6P8T - chains A and C of the 4 polymer chains in the assembly; structure by X-ray diffraction, 3.15 A resolution.

# Chain A
Protein: Phenylalanine--tRNA ligase beta subunit
Source organism: Acinetobacter baumannii (strain ATCC 19606 / DSM 30007 / CIP 70.34 / JCM 6841 / NBRC 109757 / NCIMB 12457 / NCTC 12156 / 81)
Notes: EC 6.1.1.20
UniProt: D0CA71 (D0CA71_ACIB2); residue numbers follow UniProt; this construct covers 1-793
Chain sequence (793 residues; numbered 1 to 793; the number before each row is that of its first residue):
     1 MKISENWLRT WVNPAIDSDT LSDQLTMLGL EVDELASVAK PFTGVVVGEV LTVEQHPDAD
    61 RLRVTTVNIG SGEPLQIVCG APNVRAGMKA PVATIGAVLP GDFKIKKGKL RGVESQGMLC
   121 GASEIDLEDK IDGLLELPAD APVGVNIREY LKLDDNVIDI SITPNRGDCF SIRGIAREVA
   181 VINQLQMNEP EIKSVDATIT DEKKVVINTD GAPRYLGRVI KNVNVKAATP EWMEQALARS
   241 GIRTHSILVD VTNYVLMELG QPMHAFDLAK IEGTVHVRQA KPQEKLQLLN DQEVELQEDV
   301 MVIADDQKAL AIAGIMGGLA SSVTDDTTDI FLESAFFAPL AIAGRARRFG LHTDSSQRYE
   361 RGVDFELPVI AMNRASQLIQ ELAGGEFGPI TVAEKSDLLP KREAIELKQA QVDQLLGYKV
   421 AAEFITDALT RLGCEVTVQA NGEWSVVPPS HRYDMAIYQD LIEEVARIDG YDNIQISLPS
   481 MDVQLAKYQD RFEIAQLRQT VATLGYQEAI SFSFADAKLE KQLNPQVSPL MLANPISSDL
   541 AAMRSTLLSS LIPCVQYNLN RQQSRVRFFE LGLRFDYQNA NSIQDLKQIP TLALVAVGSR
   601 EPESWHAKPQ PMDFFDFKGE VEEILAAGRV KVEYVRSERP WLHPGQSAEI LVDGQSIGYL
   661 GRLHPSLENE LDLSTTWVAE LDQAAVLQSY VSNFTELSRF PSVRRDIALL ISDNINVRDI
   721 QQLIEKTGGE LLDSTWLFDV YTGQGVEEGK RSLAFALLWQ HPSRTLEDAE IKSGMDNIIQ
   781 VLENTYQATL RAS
Unresolved in the structure: 793
Bound ions: Mg2+: Glu-463 (shared with Glu-255(C) of chain C)

# Chain C
Protein: Phenylalanine--tRNA ligase alpha subunit
Source organism: Acinetobacter baumannii (strain ATCC 19606 / DSM 30007 / CIP 70.34 / JCM 6841 / NBRC 109757 / NCIMB 12457 / NCTC 12156 / 81)
Notes: EC 6.1.1.20
UniProt: D0CA72 (D0CA72_ACIB2); residues 5-330 here correspond to UniProt positions 1-326 (UniProt number = residue number - 4)
Chain sequence (330 residues; each row starts with the number of its first residue):
     1 MRVTMSLEAL TTEALAAIAA AQDLVALDQV RVQFTGKKSQ LAEQSKALGK MDPEERKVQG
    61 AAIHAVRETI NNALTERQTA LQQAALAQKL ASETIDITLP GRGQRIGTVH PVTQVQERIC
   121 QFFTKAGFTV ATGPEVEDDY HNFEALNIPG HHPARAMHDT FYFDANHLLR THTSGVQIRT
   181 METSQPPIRI VCPGRVYRCD SDQTHSPMFH QIEGLYVAEN TSFAELKGLL INLLNEFFEK
   241 DLKVRFRPSY FPFTEPSAEV DIMDERGRWL EVLGCGMVHP NVLRAAGIDP DKYKGFAFGL
   301 GVERFAMLRY GINDLRMFYQ NDVRFLRQFA
Unresolved in the structure: 149-158
Sequence notes: initiating methionine (1); expression tag (2-4)
Bound ions: Mg2+: Glu-255 (shared with Glu-463(A) of chain A)
Ligand contacts: N-benzyl-2-(cyclohex-1-en-1-yl)ethan-1-amine (NO4): Leu-146, Ser-174, Gln-177, Ile-178, Met-181, Glu-213, Leu-215, Phe-251, Phe-253, Thr-254, Gly-274, Cys-275, Val-278, Val-282, Ala-297, Phe-298, Gly-299
Reported in the primary citation:
  - mutagenesis - G175C: abolished binding to N-benzyl-2-(cyclohex-1-en-1-yl)ethan-1-amine

# How chain A and chain C interact
Residue-residue contacts - 150 pairs, chain A then chain C:
  Thr-26(A) / Pro-248(C)
  Met-27(A) / Arg-245(C)
  Met-27(A) / Phe-246(C)
  Met-27(A) / Pro-248(C)
  Leu-28(A) / Pro-248(C)
  Gly-29(A) / Pro-248(C)
  Glu-31(A) / Arg-247(C)  salt bridge
  Thr-163(A) / Tyr-250(C)
  Pro-164(A) / Tyr-250(C)  hydrophobic
  Asn-165(A) / Tyr-250(C)
  Gln-414(A) / Asn-220(C)  hydrogen bond
  Gln-414(A) / Thr-221(C)  hydrogen bond (side chain-backbone)
  Gln-414(A) / Ser-222(C)
  Gln-414(A) / Lys-294(C)
  Leu-415(A) / Ser-222(C)
  Leu-415(A) / Phe-223(C)  hydrogen bond (backbone-backbone)
  Leu-415(A) / Pro-256(C)
  Leu-415(A) / Met-277(C)  hydrophobic
  Leu-416(A) / Ser-222(C)
  Leu-416(A) / Phe-223(C)
  Leu-416(A) / Ala-224(C)  hydrogen bond (backbone-backbone)
  Gly-417(A) / Ser-222(C)
  Ile-457(A) / His-279(C)
  Ile-457(A) / Pro-280(C)  hydrophobic
  Tyr-458(A) / Lys-294(C)
  Gln-459(A) / Glu-255(C)
  Gln-459(A) / Pro-280(C)
  Asp-460(A) / Glu-255(C)
  Glu-463(A) / Ser-249(C)
  Glu-463(A) / Glu-255(C)
  Glu-463(A) / Pro-256(C)
  Glu-463(A) / Ser-257(C)
  Tyr-471(A) / Phe-223(C)
  Tyr-471(A) / Lys-227(C)
  Tyr-471(A) / Phe-246(C)
  Tyr-471(A) / Arg-247(C)
  Tyr-471(A) / Pro-248(C)  hydrophobic
  Tyr-471(A) / Pro-256(C)
  Tyr-471(A) / Ser-257(C)  hydrogen bond (side chain-backbone)
  Tyr-471(A) / Ala-258(C)  hydrophobic
  Ile-474(A) / Phe-223(C)  hydrophobic
  Ile-474(A) / Lys-227(C)  hydrogen bond (backbone-side chain)
  Gln-475(A) / Ala-224(C)
  Ile-476(A) / Gly-228(C)
  Ile-476(A) / Ile-231(C)  hydrophobic
  Ser-477(A) / Ala-224(C)  hydrogen bond (backbone-backbone)
  Ser-477(A) / Glu-225(C)
  Ser-477(A) / Gly-228(C)
  Leu-478(A) / Glu-225(C)
  Leu-478(A) / Asn-232(C)
  Pro-479(A) / Tyr-216(C)
  Pro-479(A) / Glu-225(C)
  Ser-480(A) / Tyr-216(C)  hydrogen bond (backbone-side chain)
  Met-481(A) / Ala-126(C)
  Met-481(A) / Gly-127(C)
  Met-481(A) / Arg-189(C)
  Asp-482(A) / Arg-189(C)
  Arg-498(A) / Thr-113(C)
  Arg-498(A) / Glu-117(C)  salt bridge
  Ala-502(A) / Ile-106(C)
  Ala-502(A) / Gly-107(C)  hydrogen bond (backbone-backbone)
  Leu-504(A) / Gln-104(C)
  Gly-505(A) / Gln-104(C)
  Gly-505(A) / Arg-105(C)
  Gly-505(A) / Gly-107(C)
  Tyr-506(A) / Gly-107(C)
  Tyr-506(A) / Thr-108(C)  hydrogen bond (backbone-backbone)
  Gln-507(A) / Thr-108(C)  hydrogen bond
  Gln-507(A) / Val-323(C)
  Gln-507(A) / Leu-326(C)
  Gln-507(A) / Arg-327(C)
  Glu-508(A) / Thr-108(C)  hydrogen bond (backbone-backbone)
  Glu-508(A) / Val-109(C)
  Glu-508(A) / His-110(C)  hydrogen bond (side chain-backbone)
  Glu-508(A) / Thr-113(C)  hydrogen bond
  Glu-508(A) / Leu-326(C)
  Ala-509(A) / Asn-321(C)
  Ile-510(A) / His-110(C)
  Ile-510(A) / Val-112(C)  hydrophobic
  Ile-510(A) / Thr-113(C)
  Ile-510(A) / Arg-195(C)
  Ile-510(A) / His-210(C)
  Ile-510(A) / Phe-318(C)
  Ile-510(A) / Tyr-319(C)
  Ile-510(A) / Asn-321(C)  hydrogen bond (backbone-side chain)
  Ser-511(A) / Arg-195(C)  hydrogen bond (backbone-side chain)
  Ser-511(A) / Met-208(C)
  Phe-512(A) / Ser-206(C)
  Phe-512(A) / Pro-207(C)  hydrophobic
  Phe-512(A) / Met-208(C)  hydrophobic
  Phe-512(A) / Tyr-319(C)  hydrophobic
  Ser-513(A) / Glu-135(C)  hydrogen bond
  Ser-513(A) / Arg-195(C)  hydrogen bond
  Ser-513(A) / Tyr-197(C)  hydrogen bond
  Ser-513(A) / Met-208(C)
  Phe-514(A) / Leu-169(C)  hydrophobic
  Phe-514(A) / Tyr-197(C)  hydrophobic
  Phe-514(A) / Pro-207(C)  hydrophobic
  Leu-530(A) / Phe-163(C)  hydrophobic
  Met-531(A) / Phe-163(C)
  Leu-532(A) / Phe-161(C)  hydrophobic
  Leu-532(A) / Phe-163(C)  hydrophobic
  Leu-532(A) / Leu-169(C)  hydrophobic
  Ala-533(A) / Tyr-162(C)  hydrogen bond (backbone-backbone)
  Ala-533(A) / Phe-163(C)
  Asn-534(A) / Thr-160(C)  hydrogen bond (side chain-backbone)
  Asn-534(A) / Phe-161(C)
  Asn-534(A) / Tyr-162(C)  hydrogen bond (side chain-backbone)
  Asn-534(A) / Cys-199(C)
  Pro-535(A) / Phe-161(C)  hydrophobic
  Ile-536(A) / Phe-161(C)  hydrophobic
  Ile-536(A) / Cys-199(C)  hydrophobic
  Ile-536(A) / Ser-201(C)
  Ile-536(A) / Pro-207(C)  hydrophobic
  Met-543(A) / Phe-163(C)  hydrophobic
  Met-543(A) / Leu-169(C)  hydrophobic
  Arg-544(A) / Arg-195(C)
  Cys-554(A) / Gln-320(C)
  Cys-554(A) / Asn-321(C)  hydrogen bond
  Tyr-557(A) / Gln-320(C)  hydrogen bond
  Asn-558(A) / Asn-321(C)  hydrogen bond (side chain-backbone)
  Asn-558(A) / Asp-322(C)
  Asn-558(A) / Val-323(C)  hydrogen bond (side chain-backbone)
  Arg-561(A) / Arg-324(C)
  Gln-563(A) / Val-323(C)
  Gln-563(A) / Arg-324(C)  hydrogen bond
  Arg-565(A) / Gln-104(C)  hydrogen bond
  Val-566(A) / Val-323(C)  hydrophobic
  Phe-568(A) / Asn-321(C)
  Phe-568(A) / Val-323(C)  hydrophobic
  Phe-568(A) / Leu-326(C)  hydrophobic
  Glu-570(A) / Arg-195(C)  salt bridge
  Leu-573(A) / Glu-135(C)
  Phe-575(A) / Val-136(C)  hydrophobic
  Ile-583(A) / Phe-163(C)  hydrophobic
  Ile-583(A) / Asp-164(C)
  Ile-583(A) / His-167(C)
  Leu-586(A) / Val-136(C)  hydrophobic
  Gln-588(A) / Pro-134(C)
  Gln-588(A) / Glu-135(C)  hydrogen bond (side chain-backbone)
  Gln-588(A) / Val-136(C)  hydrogen bond (side chain-backbone)
  Arg-600(A) / Gln-104(C)  hydrogen bond (backbone-side chain)
  Glu-601(A) / Gly-103(C)
  Glu-601(A) / Gln-104(C)
  Pro-602(A) / Arg-105(C)
  Trp-605(A) / Leu-99(C)  hydrophobic
  Trp-605(A) / Pro-100(C)  hydrogen bond (side chain-backbone)
  His-606(A) / Pro-100(C)  hydrogen bond (side chain-backbone)
  His-606(A) / Gly-101(C)  hydrogen bond (side chain-backbone)
  His-606(A) / Arg-102(C)  hydrogen bond (side chain-backbone)
Interface residues without a listed pair, chain A (76 interface residues in all): Asp-23, Arg-467, Asp-472, Thr-503, Arg-567, Phe-569, Leu-571, Gly-572
Interface residues without a listed pair, chain C (71 interface residues in all): Leu-229

# Summary
Chain A and chain C form an interface of 76 and 71 residues respectively; the contacts include 35 hydrogen
bonds and 3 salt bridges. Among the polar pairs are Glu-31(A)/Arg-247(C), Arg-498(A)/Glu-117(C) and
Glu-570(A)/Arg-195(C). Ligands of chain C: N-benzyl-2-(cyclohex-1-en-1-yl)ethan-1-amine. Glu-463(A) and
Glu-255(C) form the Mg2+ site. The paper reports that G175C of chain C abolishes binding to
N-benzyl-2-(cyclohex-1-en-1-yl)ethan-1-amine.
Chain A is Phenylalanine--tRNA ligase beta subunit and chain C is Phenylalanine--tRNA ligase alpha subunit,
both from Acinetobacter baumannii (strain ATCC 19606 / DSM 30007 / CIP 70.34 / JCM 6841 / NBRC 109757 / NCIMB
12457 / NCTC 12156 / 81); the structure, Acinetobacter baumannii tRNA synthetase in complex with compound 1,
was determined by X-ray diffraction together with 6OZ5, 6P24 and 6P26 from the same study.
